2AUT - chains A and C of the 4 polymer chains in the assembly; structure by X-ray diffraction, 2.25 A resolution.

== Chain A (and C) ==
Protein: AphA
Organism: Salmonella typhimurium
Notes: EC 3.1.3.2; chain C of this document is another copy of the same molecule, construct and numbering; everything in this record applies to it too
Reference sequence: P58683 (APHA_SALTY); residues 1-214 here correspond to UniProt positions 24-237 (UniProt number = residue number + 23)
Chain sequence (214 residues; row label = number of the first residue in the row):
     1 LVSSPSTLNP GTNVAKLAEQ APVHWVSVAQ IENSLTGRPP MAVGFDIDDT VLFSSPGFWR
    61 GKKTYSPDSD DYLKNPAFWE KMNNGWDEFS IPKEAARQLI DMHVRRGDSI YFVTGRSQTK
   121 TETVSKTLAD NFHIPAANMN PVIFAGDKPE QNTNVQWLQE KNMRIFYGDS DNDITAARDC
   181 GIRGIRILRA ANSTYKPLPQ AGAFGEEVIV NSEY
Disordered / not traced: 1-6 (chain C: 1-5)
Differences from the reference sequence: engineered mutation Asn-154 (Lys177 in P58683)
Swiss-Prot annotation at these positions:
  - active site: Asp-46 (Nucleophile), Asp-48 (Proton donor)
  - binding site (Mg(2+)): Asp-46, Asp-48, Asp-169
  - binding site (substrate): Thr-114, Gly-115
Bound ions: Mg2+: Asp-46, Asp-48, Asp-169

== Interface between chain A and chain C ==
Pairs across the interface (30; chain A residue first):
  Ala-18(A) / Glu-213(C)
  Glu-19(A) / Asn-211(C)
  Gln-20(A) / Gln-20(C)
  Gln-20(A) / Trp-25(C)
  Gln-20(A) / Val-210(C)
  Gln-20(A) / Asn-211(C)  hydrogen bond (backbone-side chain)
  Ala-21(A) / Trp-25(C)
  Ala-21(A) / Val-210(C)
  Pro-22(A) / Trp-25(C)
  Pro-22(A) / Val-26(C)
  Pro-22(A) / Ser-27(C)
  Pro-22(A) / Gln-30(C)  hydrogen bond (backbone-side chain)
  Pro-22(A) / Val-210(C)  hydrophobic
  Val-23(A) / Val-23(C)
  Val-23(A) / Trp-25(C)  hydrogen bond (backbone-backbone)
  His-24(A) / His-24(C)
  Trp-25(A) / Gln-20(C)
  Trp-25(A) / Ala-21(C)
  Trp-25(A) / Pro-22(C)
  Trp-25(A) / Val-23(C)  hydrogen bond (backbone-backbone)
  Trp-25(A) / Trp-25(C)
  Val-26(A) / Pro-22(C)
  Ser-27(A) / Pro-22(C)
  Gln-30(A) / Pro-22(C)  hydrogen bond (side chain-backbone)
  Val-210(A) / Gln-20(C)
  Val-210(A) / Ala-21(C)
  Val-210(A) / Pro-22(C)  hydrophobic
  Asn-211(A) / Glu-19(C)
  Asn-211(A) / Gln-20(C)  hydrogen bond (side chain-backbone)
  Glu-213(A) / Ala-18(C)
Also at the interface, not in a pair above, chain A (15 interface residues in all): Tyr-214
Also at the interface, not in a pair above, chain C (15 interface residues in all): Ala-15

== In short ==
Chain A and chain C each contribute 15 residues to their interface; the contacts include 6 hydrogen bonds.
Among the polar pairs are Gln-20(A)/Asn-211(C), Pro-22(A)/Gln-30(C) and Val-23(A)/Trp-25(C).
Chain A and chain C are both AphA (Salmonella typhimurium); the structure, Crystal structure of Lys154Asn
mutant of mature AphA of S. typhimurium, was determined by X-ray diffraction, deposited together with 1Z88 and
1Z5G.
